7PEW - chains E and J of the 10 polymer chains in the assembly; structure by electron microscopy, 4.60 A resolution (low resolution: residue-level contacts below are approximate; hydrogen-bond / salt-bridge calls are withheld).

== Chain E ==
Molecule: Histone H3.2
Organism: Homo sapiens
UniProtKB: Q71DI3 (H32_HUMAN); residues 0-135 here correspond to UniProt positions 1-136 (UniProt number = residue number + 1)
Sequence (136 residues; each row starts with the number of its first residue; numbering starts at 0):
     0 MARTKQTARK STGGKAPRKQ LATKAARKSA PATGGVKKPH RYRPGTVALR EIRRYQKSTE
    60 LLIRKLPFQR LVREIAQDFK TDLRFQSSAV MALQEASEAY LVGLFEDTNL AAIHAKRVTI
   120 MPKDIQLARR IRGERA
Disordered / not traced: 0-36, 134-135
Construct notes: engineered mutation Ala-110 (Cys111 in Q71DI3)
Swiss-Prot annotation at these positions:
  - modified residue: Arg-2 (Asymmetric dimethylarginine), Thr-3 (Phosphothreonine), Lys-4 (Allysine), Gln-5 (5-glutamyl dopamine), Thr-6 (Phosphothreonine), Arg-8 (Citrulline), Lys-9 (N6,N6,N6-trimethyllysine), Ser-10 (ADP-ribosylserine), Thr-11 (Phosphothreonine), Lys-14 (N6-(2-hydroxyisobutyryl)lysine), Arg-17 (Asymmetric dimethylarginine), Lys-18 (N6-(2-hydroxyisobutyryl)lysine), Lys-23 (N6-(2-hydroxyisobutyryl)lysine), Arg-26 (Citrulline), Lys-27 (N6,N6,N6-trimethyllysine), Ser-28 (ADP-ribosylserine), Lys-36 (N6,N6,N6-trimethyllysine), Lys-37 (N6-methyllysine), Tyr-41 (Phosphotyrosine), Lys-56 (N6,N6,N6-trimethyllysine) and 8 more in UniProt
  - lipidation: Lys-18 (N6-decanoyllysine)

== Chain J ==
Molecule: 176-nt DNA strand
Organism: synthetic construct
Sequence (176 nucleotides; each row starts with the number of its first residue):
   525 GCTCGGGTCC GGCACTGGAA CAGGATGTAT ATATGTGACA CGTGCCTGGA GACTAGGGAG
   585 TAATCCCCTT GGCGGTTAAA ACGCGGGGGA CAGCGCGTAC GTGCGTTTAA GCGGTGCTAG
   645 AGCTGTCTAC GACCAATTGA GCGGCCTCGG CACCGGGATT CTCCAGGGGA TCCGGA

== Chain E / chain J interface ==
Residue-residue contacts (25; chain E residue first):
  Arg-40(E) / DG609(J)
  Tyr-41(E) / DT686(J)
  Tyr-41(E) / DC687(J)
  Arg-42(E) / DG612(J)
  Arg-42(E) / DC687(J)
  Arg-42(E) / DC688(J)
  Thr-45(E) / DT686(J)
  Thr-45(E) / DC687(J)
  Arg-63(E) / DA603(J)
  Arg-63(E) / DA604(J)
  Arg-72(E) / DT594(J)
  Arg-83(E) / DT593(J)
  Arg-83(E) / DT594(J)
  Phe-84(E) / DT593(J)
  Phe-84(E) / DT594(J)
  Gln-85(E) / DT593(J)
  Arg-116(E) / DA614(J)
  Arg-116(E) / DC615(J)
  Val-117(E) / DG613(J)
  Val-117(E) / DA614(J)
  Thr-118(E) / DG613(J)
  Thr-118(E) / DA614(J)
  Met-120(E) / DA614(J)
  Met-120(E) / DC615(J)
  Lys-122(E) / DC615(J)
Also at the interface, not in a pair above, chain E (18 interface residues in all): Lys-37, His-39, Pro-43, Gln-68

== Overview ==
Chain E and chain J form an interface of 18 and 12 residues respectively.
Chain E is Histone H3.2 (Homo sapiens) and chain J is a 176-nt DNA strand (synthetic construct); the
structure, Nucleosome 1 of the 4x177 nucleosome array containing H1, was determined by electron microscopy,
deposited together with 7PET, 7PEU, 7PEV, 7PEX, 7PEY, 7PEZ and 16 further entries.
